PDB entry 8KEC | electron microscopy, 3.90 A resolution | chains j and k of the 36 polymer chains in the assembly

# Chain j (and k)
Protein: short tail fiber
Source organism: unclassified Caudoviricetes
Notes: chain k of this document is another copy of the same molecule, construct and numbering; everything in this record applies to it too
Sequence (462 residues; row label = number of the first residue in the row):
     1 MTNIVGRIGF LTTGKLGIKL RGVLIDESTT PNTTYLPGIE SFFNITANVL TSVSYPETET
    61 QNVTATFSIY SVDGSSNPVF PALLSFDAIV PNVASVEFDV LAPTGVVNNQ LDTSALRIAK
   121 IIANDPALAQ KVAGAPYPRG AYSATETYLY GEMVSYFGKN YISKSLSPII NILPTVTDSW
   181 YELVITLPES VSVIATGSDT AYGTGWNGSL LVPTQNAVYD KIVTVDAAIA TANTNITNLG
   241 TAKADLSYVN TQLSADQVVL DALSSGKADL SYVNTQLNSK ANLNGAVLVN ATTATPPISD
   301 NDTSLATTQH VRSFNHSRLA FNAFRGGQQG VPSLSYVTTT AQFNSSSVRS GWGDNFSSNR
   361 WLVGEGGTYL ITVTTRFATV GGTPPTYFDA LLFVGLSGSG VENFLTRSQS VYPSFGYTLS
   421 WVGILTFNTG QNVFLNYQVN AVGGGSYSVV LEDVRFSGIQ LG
Not modelled in the structure: 1, 281-462 (chain k: 281-462)

# Chain j / chain k interface
Residue-residue contacts (149):
  G6(j) - P31(k)
  R7(j) - P31(k)
  R7(j) - N32(k)  hydrogen bond (backbone-backbone)
  R7(j) - T33(k)
  R7(j) - T34(k)  hydrogen bond (backbone-backbone)
  I8(j) - T34(k)
  I8(j) - L36(k)  hydrophobic
  G9(j) - T34(k)
  G9(j) - Y35(k)
  G9(j) - L36(k)
  F10(j) - L20(k)  hydrophobic
  F10(j) - Y35(k)  hydrophobic
  F10(j) - L36(k)
  F10(j) - I39(k)
  F10(j) - S41(k)
  F10(j) - Y55(k)
  L83(j) - L36(k)  hydrophobic
  L84(j) - V23(k)  hydrophobic
  L84(j) - L36(k)  hydrophobic
  L84(j) - P37(k)
  E97(j) - T30(k)
  E97(j) - P31(k)
  E97(j) - N32(k)  hydrogen bond (side chain-backbone)
  F98(j) - T34(k)
  D99(j) - I25(k)
  D99(j) - E27(k)
  D99(j) - N32(k)
  D99(j) - T34(k)
  P103(j) - V23(k)
  G105(j) - G22(k)
  V106(j) - R21(k)
  V106(j) - T64(k)
  N108(j) - R21(k)
  L111(j) - R21(k)
  L111(j) - D87(k)
  D112(j) - T64(k)
  D112(j) - D87(k)
  D112(j) - A88(k)
  D112(j) - I89(k)
  T113(j) - A102(k)
  T113(j) - P103(k)
  T113(j) - T104(k)  hydrogen bond (side chain-backbone)
  T113(j) - V106(k)
  S114(j) - D87(k)
  S114(j) - A88(k)
  S114(j) - V100(k)
  S114(j) - L101(k)
  S114(j) - A102(k)
  S114(j) - T104(k)
  A115(j) - V100(k)
  A115(j) - A102(k)
  A115(j) - T104(k)  hydrogen bond (backbone-side chain)
  L116(j) - P91(k)  hydrophobic
  L116(j) - V100(k)  hydrophobic
  L116(j) - L101(k)  hydrophobic
  I118(j) - V106(k)
  K120(j) - E59(k)  salt bridge
  I121(j) - L111(k)  hydrophobic
  I122(j) - A115(k)  hydrophobic
  I122(j) - I118(k)  hydrophobic
  L128(j) - L111(k)  hydrophobic
  L128(j) - D112(k)
  K131(j) - A119(k)
  V132(j) - A115(k)
  V132(j) - I122(k)  hydrophobic
  Y150(j) - A123(k)
  I185(j) - M153(k)
  T186(j) - P138(k)
  L187(j) - N160(k)
  L187(j) - I185(k)  hydrophobic
  E189(j) - G158(k)
  S190(j) - I185(k)
  V191(j) - F157(k)
  V191(j) - G158(k)
  V191(j) - K159(k)
  V191(j) - I185(k)  hydrophobic
  S192(j) - L187(k)
  V193(j) - L187(k)
  V193(j) - P188(k)
  I194(j) - V191(k)  hydrophobic
  I194(j) - S192(k)
  I194(j) - V193(k)
  I194(j) - I194(k)
  I194(j) - A195(k)  hydrophobic
  A195(j) - A195(k)
  T196(j) - L187(k)
  G197(j) - V193(k)
  S198(j) - V193(k)  hydrogen bond (side chain-backbone)
  S198(j) - I194(k)
  G203(j) - Y219(k)
  T204(j) - D220(k)
  G205(j) - D220(k)
  W206(j) - N216(k)  hydrogen bond (backbone-side chain)
  W206(j) - D220(k)  hydrogen bond (backbone-side chain)
  N207(j) - N216(k)  hydrogen bond (backbone-side chain)
  N207(j) - K221(k)
  G208(j) - N216(k)  hydrogen bond (backbone-side chain)
  S209(j) - N216(k)  hydrogen bond (backbone-side chain)
  L210(j) - D199(k)
  L210(j) - N216(k)
  L211(j) - T214(k)
  L211(j) - Q215(k)
  L211(j) - N216(k)
  L211(j) - Y219(k)
  V212(j) - T196(k)
  V212(j) - P213(k)
  V212(j) - T214(k)
  V212(j) - Q215(k)
  V218(j) - Y219(k)  hydrophobic
  K221(j) - D220(k)  salt bridge
  K221(j) - V223(k)
  I236(j) - T237(k)
  L239(j) - G240(k)
  L239(j) - T241(k)
  A242(j) - L246(k)
  K243(j) - T241(k)  hydrogen bond (side chain-backbone)
  K243(j) - K243(k)
  K243(j) - A244(k)  hydrogen bond (side chain-backbone)
  K243(j) - D245(k)  salt bridge
  K243(j) - L246(k)
  A244(j) - D245(k)  hydrogen bond (backbone-backbone)
  A244(j) - L246(k)
  Y248(j) - N250(k)  hydrogen bond
  Q252(j) - L253(k)
  Q252(j) - Q257(k)
  D256(j) - L253(k)
  D256(j) - Q257(k)  hydrogen bond
  V259(j) - L260(k)  hydrophobic
  L260(j) - L260(k)  hydrophobic
  L263(j) - L260(k)  hydrophobic
  L263(j) - L263(k)  hydrophobic
  L263(j) - S264(k)
  G266(j) - D269(k)
  G266(j) - L270(k)
  K267(j) - S264(k)
  K267(j) - K267(k)
  K267(j) - A268(k)
  K267(j) - D269(k)
  K267(j) - L270(k)
  A268(j) - A268(k)  hydrogen bond (backbone-backbone)
  A268(j) - D269(k)
  A268(j) - L270(k)
  A268(j) - V273(k)  hydrophobic
  Y272(j) - L270(k)  hydrophobic
  Y272(j) - N274(k)  hydrogen bond
  Y272(j) - L277(k)
  V273(j) - V273(k)  hydrophobic
  Q276(j) - L277(k)
  K280(j) - K280(k)
Also at the interface, not in a pair above, chain j (81 interface residues in all): A102, T104, P136, L183, P188, P213, T241, V249, L253, D269
Also at the interface, not in a pair above, chain k (90 interface residues in all): T29, V96, L116, G134, P136, S155, L183, T186, V249

# Overview
81 residues of chain j and 90 residues of chain k are in contact, with 18 hydrogen bonds and 3 salt bridges.
Polar contacts include K120(j)-E59(k), K221(j)-D220(k) and K243(j)-D245(k).
Both chains are short tail fiber (unclassified Caudoviricetes). Entry 8KEC (Cyanophage A-1(L) tail fiber) was
determined by electron microscopy (same publication as 8KEA, 8KEE, 8KEF and 8KEG).
